PDB entry 9IVS | electron microscopy, 2.97 A resolution | chains F and K of the 24 polymer chains in the assembly

== Chain F ==
Molecule: Ras GTPase-activating protein-binding protein 1
Source organism: Homo sapiens
Notes: EC 3.6.4.12, 3.6.4.13
Reference sequence: Q13283 (G3BP1_HUMAN); residues 1-138 here = UniProt positions 1-138
Sequence (141 residues; each row starts with the number of its first residue; numbers below 1 keep their minus sign (Gly-2 is residue -2)):
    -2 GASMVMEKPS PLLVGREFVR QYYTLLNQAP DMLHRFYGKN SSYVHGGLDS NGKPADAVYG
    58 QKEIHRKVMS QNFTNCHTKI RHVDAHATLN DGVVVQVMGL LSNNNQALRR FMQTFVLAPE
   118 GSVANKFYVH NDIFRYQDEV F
Unresolved in the structure: -2 to 4
Sequence notes: expression tag (-2 to 0)
Swiss-Prot annotation at these positions:
  - cross-link (Glycyl lysine isopeptide (Lys-Gly)): Lys36 (interchain with G-Cter in ubiquitin), Lys50 (interchain with G-Cter in ubiquitin), Lys59 (interchain with G-Cter in ubiquitin), Lys64 (interchain with G-Cter in ubiquitin), Lys76 (interchain with G-Cter in ubiquitin), Lys123 (interchain with G-Cter in ubiquitin)
  - natural variant: Arg78 (R78C: Found in a patient with a neurodevelopmental disorder; uncertain significance), Arg132 (R132I: Found in a patient with a neurodevelopmental disorder; uncertain significance)
  - mutagenesis: Phe15 (F15W: Decreased interaction with USP10), Phe33 (F33W: Abolished interaction with CAPRIN1 and ability to undergo liquid-liquid phase separation. Abolished interaction with USP10), Lys36 (K36R: In 10KR; abolished ubiquitination in response to heat shock, leading to decreased stress granule disassembly when associated with R-50, R-59, R-64, R-76, R-123, R-353, R-357, R-376 and R-393 ...), Lys50 (K50R: In 10KR; abolished ubiquitination in response to heat shock, leading to decreased stress granule disassembly when associated with R-36, R-59, R-64, R-76, R-123, R-353, R-357, R-376 and R-393 ...), Lys59 (K59R: In 10KR; abolished ubiquitination in response to heat shock, leading to decreased stress granule disassembly when associated with R-36, R-50, R-64, R-76, R-123, R-353, R-357, R-376 and R-393 ...), Lys64 (K64R: In 10KR; abolished ubiquitination in response to heat shock, leading to decreased stress granule disassembly when associated with R-36, R-50, R-59, R-76, R-123, R-353, R-357, R-376 and R-393 ...), Lys76 (K76R: In 10KR; abolished ubiquitination in response to heat shock, leading to decreased stress granule disassembly when associated with R-36, R-50, R-59, R-64, R-123, R-353, R-357, R-376 and R-393 ...), Lys123 (K123R: In 10KR; abolished ubiquitination in response to heat shock, leading to decreased stress granule disassembly when associated with R-36, R-50, R-59, R-64, R-76, R-353, R-357, R-376 and R-393 ...), Phe124 (F124W: Does not affect interaction with USP10)

== Chain K ==
Molecule: Polyprotein P1234
Source organism: Chikungunya virus
Reference sequence: A0A0U5KFN5 (A0A0U5KFN5_CHIKV); residues 468-511 here correspond to UniProt positions 1801-1844 (UniProt number = residue number + 1333)
Sequence (54 residues; each row starts with the number of its first residue):
   464 GPLGSETFPI TFGDFNDGEI ESLSSELLTF GDFLPGEVDD LTDSDWSTHH HHHH
Unresolved in the structure: 464-471, 510-517
Sequence notes: expression tag (464-467, 512-517)

== Chain F / chain K interface ==
Residue-residue contacts - 30 pairs, chain F then chain K:
  Val11(F) - Ile473(K)  hydrophobic
  Val11(F) - Phe475(K)
  Glu14(F) - Phe475(K)
  Phe15(F) - Phe475(K)
  Arg17(F) - Glu484(K)  salt bridge
  Gln18(F) - Phe475(K)
  Gln18(F) - Ile483(K)
  Thr21(F) - Ser487(K)
  Leu22(F) - Phe478(K)  hydrophobic
  Leu22(F) - Ile483(K)  hydrophobic
  Gln25(F) - Leu486(K)
  Gln25(F) - Ser487(K)
  Met29(F) - Phe478(K)
  Arg32(F) - Gly476(K)
  Arg32(F) - Asp477(K)  salt bridge
  Arg32(F) - Phe478(K)
  Arg32(F) - Glu482(K)  salt bridge
  Phe33(F) - Phe475(K)  hydrophobic
  Phe33(F) - Gly476(K)
  Phe33(F) - Phe478(K)  hydrophobic
  Asn122(F) - Pro472(K)
  Asn122(F) - Ile473(K)
  Asn122(F) - Thr474(K)  hydrogen bond (backbone-backbone)
  Lys123(F) - Thr474(K)  hydrogen bond
  Lys123(F) - Gly476(K)  hydrogen bond (side chain-backbone)
  Lys123(F) - Asp477(K)
  Lys123(F) - Phe478(K)
  Phe124(F) - Thr474(K)  hydrogen bond (backbone-backbone)
  Phe124(F) - Phe475(K)
  Phe124(F) - Gly476(K)  hydrogen bond (backbone-backbone)
Other interface residues (no listed pair), chain F (17 interface residues in all): Ala26, Ala121, Tyr125

== Summary ==
17 residues of chain F face 12 of chain K across their interface, with 5 hydrogen bonds and 3 salt bridges.
Polar contacts include Arg17(F)-Glu484(K), Arg32(F)-Asp477(K) and Arg32(F)-Glu482(K). From UniProt: 9
mutagenesis sites on chain F.
Chain F is Ras GTPase-activating protein-binding protein 1 (Homo sapiens) and chain K is Polyprotein P1234
(Chikungunya virus); the structure, Cryo-EM structure of the CHIKV nsP3 peptide in complex with the NTF2L
domain of G3BP1 (Conformation ..., was determined by electron microscopy (same publication as 9IVQ, 9IVR and
9J5S).
